6JNX - chains N and Q of the 11 polymer chains in the assembly; structure by electron microscopy, 4.08 A resolution (low resolution: residue-level contacts below are approximate; hydrogen-bond / salt-bridge calls are withheld).

[Chain N]
Molecule: 63-nt DNA strand
Sequence (63 nucleotides; row label = number of the first residue in the row):
     3 CATCATTGAG CAAATGAGCA ACACTATTCG CATAAGGTGG GAGTAGTGAG TCTTAAGTTG
    63 CAA

[Chain Q]
Protein: Antiterminator Q protein
Source organism: Enterobacteria phage SfI
Reference sequence: M1FPN0 (M1FPN0_9CAUD); residues 1-162 here = UniProt positions 1-162
Chain sequence (162 residues; numbered 1 to 162; the number before each row is that of its first residue):
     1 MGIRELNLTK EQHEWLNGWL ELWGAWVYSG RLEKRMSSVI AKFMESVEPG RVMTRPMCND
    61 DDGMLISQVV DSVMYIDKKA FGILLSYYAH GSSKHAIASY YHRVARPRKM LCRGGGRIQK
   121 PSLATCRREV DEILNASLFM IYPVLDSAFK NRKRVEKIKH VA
Disordered / not traced: 1-6, 48-59, 145-162
What the authors report for this chain:
  - binding site for the 63-nt DNA strand (chain N): Arg113, Ala124, Thr125, Arg127, Arg128

[How chain N and chain Q interact]
Contacting residue pairs - 16 pairs, chain N then chain Q:
  DT17(N) with Met110(Q); Leu111(Q); Cys112(Q); Arg113(Q); Thr125(Q); Arg128(Q)
  DG18(N) with Arg108(Q); Met110(Q); Cys112(Q); Arg113(Q); Ser122(Q); Thr125(Q); Arg128(Q)
  DA19(N) with Arg113(Q); Ser122(Q); Arg128(Q)
Other interface residues (no listed pair), chain N (5 interface residues in all): DA16, DG20
Other interface residues (no listed pair), chain Q (12 interface residues in all): Gly114, Pro121, Ala124, Arg127

[In short]
5 residues of chain N and 12 residues of chain Q are in contact. From the paper: a binding site for the 63-nt
DNA strand (chain N) at Arg113(Q), Ala124(Q) and Thr125(Q) among others.
Here chain N is a 63-nt DNA strand and chain Q is Antiterminator Q protein (Enterobacteria phage SfI). Entry
6JNX (Cryo-EM structure of a Q-engaged arrested complex) was determined by electron microscopy (same
publication as 6JNY).
